Entry 7R0J (electron microscopy, 4.23 A resolution (low resolution: residue-level contacts below are approximate; hydrogen-bond / salt-bridge calls are withheld)); this record covers chains C and D of the 3 polymer chains in the assembly.

# Chain C
Name: Arrestin2
Source organism: Homo sapiens
UniProt: P49407 (ARRB1_HUMAN); numbering as in UniProt (aligned over 2-382)
Amino-acid sequence (424 residues; numbered -41 to 382; the number before each row is that of its first residue; numbers below 1 keep their minus sign (Met-41 is residue -41)):
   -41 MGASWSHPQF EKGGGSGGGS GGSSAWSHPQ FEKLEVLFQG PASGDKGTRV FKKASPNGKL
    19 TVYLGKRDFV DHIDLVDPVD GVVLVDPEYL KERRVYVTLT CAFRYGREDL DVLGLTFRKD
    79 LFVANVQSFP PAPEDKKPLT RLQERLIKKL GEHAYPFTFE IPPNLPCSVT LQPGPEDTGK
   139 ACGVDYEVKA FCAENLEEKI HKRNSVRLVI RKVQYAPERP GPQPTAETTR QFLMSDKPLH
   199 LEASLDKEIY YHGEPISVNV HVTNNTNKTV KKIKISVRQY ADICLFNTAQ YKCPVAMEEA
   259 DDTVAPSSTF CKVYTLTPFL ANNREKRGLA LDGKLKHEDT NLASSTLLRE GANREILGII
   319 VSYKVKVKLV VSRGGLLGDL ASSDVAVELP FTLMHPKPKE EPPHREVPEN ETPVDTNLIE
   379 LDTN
Disordered / not traced: -41 to 5, 332-338, 367-382
Construct notes: initiating methionine (-41); expression tag (-40 to 1)

# Chain D
Name: ScFv30
Source organism: synthetic construct
Notes: antibody fragment or engineered binder
Amino-acid sequence (284 residues; row label = number of the first residue in the row):
     1 AMGDIQMTQS PSSLSASVGD RVTITCRASQ SVSSAVAWYQ QKPGKAPKLL IYSASSLYSG
    61 VPSRFSGSRS GTDFTLTISS LQPEDFATYY CQQYKYVPVT FGCGTKVEIK GTTAASGSSG
   121 GSSSGAEVQL VESGGGLVQP GGSLRLSCAA SGFNVYSSSI HWVRQAPGKC LEWVASISSY
   181 YGYTYYADSV KGRFTISADT SKNTAYLQMN SLRAEDTAVY YCARSRQFWY SGLDYWGQGT
   241 LVTVSSAAAD DDDKAGWSHP QFEKGGGSGG GSGGGSWSHP QFEK
Disordered / not traced: 1-2, 111-127, 249-284
Disulfide bonds: Cys26-Cys91, Cys103-Cys170, Cys148-Cys222

# Chain C / chain D interface
Contacting residue pairs - 34 pairs, chain C then chain D:
  Arg7(C) - Arg69(D)
  His210(C) - Phe228(D)
  Gly211(C) - Tyr156(D)
  Gly211(C) - Ser157(D)
  Gly211(C) - Tyr180(D)
  Pro213(C) - Asn154(D)
  Thr275(C) - Tyr156(D)
  Pro276(C) - Tyr180(D)
  Phe277(C) - Tyr180(D)
  Leu278(C) - Tyr180(D)
  Leu278(C) - Tyr181(D)
  Ala279(C) - Tyr180(D)
  Ala279(C) - Tyr181(D)
  Arg282(C) - Tyr183(D)
  Asp297(C) - Tyr181(D)
  Thr298(C) - Tyr181(D)
  Asn299(C) - Tyr181(D)
  Asn299(C) - Phe228(D)
  Leu300(C) - Tyr180(D)
  His353(C) - Phe228(D)
  His353(C) - Trp229(D)
  Pro354(C) - Phe228(D)
  Lys357(C) - Tyr52(D)
  Glu358(C) - Trp229(D)
  Glu359(C) - Trp229(D)
  Pro360(C) - Trp229(D)
  Arg363(C) - Tyr94(D)
  Arg363(C) - Lys95(D)
  Arg363(C) - Tyr96(D)
  Arg363(C) - Val97(D)
  Glu364(C) - Lys95(D)
  Glu364(C) - Tyr96(D)
  Pro366(C) - Tyr96(D)
  Pro366(C) - Val97(D)
Also at the interface, not in a pair above, chain C (25 interface residues in all): Glu212, Val365
Also at the interface, not in a pair above, chain D (16 interface residues in all): Ser179, Gly182

# In short
The interface between chain C and chain D involves 25 residues on one side and 16 on the other.
Chain C is Arrestin2 (Homo sapiens) and chain D is ScFv30 (synthetic construct); the structure, Structure of
the V2 receptor Cter-arrestin2-ScFv30 complex, was determined by electron microscopy together with 7R0C from
the same study.
